PDB entry 2E43 | X-ray diffraction, 2.10 A resolution | chains C and A of the 4 polymer chains in the assembly

Chain C:
Molecule: 16-nt DNA strand
Sequence (16 nucleotides; numbered 1 to 16; the number before each row is that of its first residue):
     1 TAGGATTGCG CAATAT

Chain A:
Name: CCAAT/enhancer-binding protein beta
Organism: Homo sapiens
Reference sequence: P17676 (CEBPB_HUMAN); residue numbers follow UniProt; this construct covers 259-336
Amino-acid sequence (78 residues; each row starts with the number of its first residue):
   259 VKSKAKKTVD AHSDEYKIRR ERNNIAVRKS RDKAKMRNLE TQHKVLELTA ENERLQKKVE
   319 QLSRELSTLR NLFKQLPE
Disordered / not traced: 259-270, 333-336
Sequence notes: engineered mutation Ala269 (Lys in P17676)
UniProt features mapped onto this chain:
  - region: Lys275 to Arg295 (Basic motif), Leu297 to Leu304 (Leucine-zipper)
  - modified residue: Thr266 (Phosphothreonine), Ser288 (Phosphoserine), Ser325 (Phosphoserine)
  - cross-link (Glycyl lysine isopeptide (Lys-Gly)): Lys260 (interchain with G-Cter in SUMO2), Lys262 (interchain with G-Cter in SUMO2), Lys332 (interchain with G-Cter in SUMO2)
  - mutagenesis: Ser288 (S288A: Loss of nuclear translocation)

How chain C and chain A interact:
Pairs across the interface (13; chain C residue first):
  DG8(C) with Lys293(A), salt bridge to the phosphate
  DC9(C) with Arg286(A), phosphate contact; Arg289(A), base contact
  DG10(C) with Asn282(A), sugar contact; Arg289(A), hydrogen bond to the base
  DC11(C) with Arg278(A), salt bridge to the phosphate; Asn282(A), hydrogen bond to the phosphate; Arg289(A), base contact
  DA12(C) with Tyr274(A), hydrogen bond to the phosphate; Arg278(A), hydrogen bond to the base; Asn281(A), hydrogen bond to the base; Val285(A), base contact
  DA13(C) with Asn281(A), base contact

In short:
The interface between chain C and chain A involves 6 residues on one side and 8 on the other; the contacts
include 5 hydrogen bonds and 2 salt bridges. Polar contacts include DG10(C)-Arg289(A), DA12(C)-Arg278(A) and
DA12(C)-Asn281(A). UniProt lists one mutagenesis site on chain A.
Chain C is a 16-nt DNA strand and chain A is CCAAT/enhancer-binding protein beta (Homo sapiens); the
structure, Crystal structure of C/EBPbeta Bzip homodimer K269A mutant bound to A High Affinity DNA fragment,
was determined by X-ray diffraction.
